PDB entry 3KIH | X-ray diffraction, 2.49 A resolution | chains A and C of the 5 polymer chains in the assembly

# Chain A (and C)
Molecule: 5-bladed beta-propeller lectin
From: synthetic construct
Notes: chain C of this document is another copy of the same molecule, construct and numbering; everything in this record applies to it too
Sequence (97 residues; row label = number of the first residue in the row):
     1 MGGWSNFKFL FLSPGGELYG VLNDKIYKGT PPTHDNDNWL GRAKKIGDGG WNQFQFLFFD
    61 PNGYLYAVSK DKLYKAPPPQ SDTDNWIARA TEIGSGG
Not modelled in the structure: 1-2, 35-36, 95-97 (chain C: 1-2, 35-36, 96-97)
Residues lining bound ligands: GDL (2-(acetylamido)-2-deoxy-D-glucono-1,5-lactone): I46, G47, D48, G49, G50, W51, Q53, F54, D82, T83, D84, N85, W86, I87
From the paper describing this entry:
  - contacts within the chain: K25-D48, K45-D48 (salt bridge)

# Chain A / chain C interface
Pairs across the interface - 18 pairs, chain A then chain C:
  G3(A) - D24(C)
  W4(A) - V21(C)  hydrophobic
  W4(A) - D24(C)  hydrogen bond (backbone-backbone)
  W4(A) - K25(C)
  W4(A) - I26(C)
  S5(A) - K8(C)  hydrogen bond (backbone-side chain)
  S5(A) - N23(C)  hydrogen bond (side chain-backbone)
  F7(A) - K8(C)  hydrogen bond (backbone-side chain)
  F7(A) - F9(C)
  K8(A) - F9(C)
  F9(A) - F9(C)  hydrophobic
  L10(A) - F9(C)
  L10(A) - F11(C)
  L10(A) - V21(C)  hydrophobic
  L12(A) - F11(C)  hydrophobic
  L12(A) - L12(C)
  L12(A) - S13(C)
  P31(A) - Y19(C)
Also at the interface, not in a pair above, chain A (14 interface residues in all): S13, P14, L18, P32, T33
Also at the interface, not in a pair above, chain C (13 interface residues in all): P14, K28

# Summary
14 residues of chain A and 13 residues of chain C are in contact, with 4 hydrogen bonds. Polar pairs include
S5(A)-K8(C), S5(A)-N23(C) and F7(A)-K8(C). Ligands of chain A: compound GDL. The paper reports contacts within
the chain involving K25(A), D48(A) and K45(A).
Chain A and chain C are both 5-bladed beta-propeller lectin (synthetic construct); the structure, The crystal
structures of two fragments truncated from 5-bladed beta-propeller lectin, tachylectin-2 (Lib2-D2-15), was
determined by X-ray diffraction together with 3KIF from the same study.
